7M2T - chains D and V of the 109 polymer chains in the assembly; structure by X-ray diffraction, 2.71 A resolution.

[Chain D]
Molecule: Coat protein
From: Satellite tobacco mosaic virus
UniProt: P17574 (COAT_STMV); numbering as in UniProt (aligned over 1-159)
Chain sequence (159 residues; row label = number of the first residue in the row):
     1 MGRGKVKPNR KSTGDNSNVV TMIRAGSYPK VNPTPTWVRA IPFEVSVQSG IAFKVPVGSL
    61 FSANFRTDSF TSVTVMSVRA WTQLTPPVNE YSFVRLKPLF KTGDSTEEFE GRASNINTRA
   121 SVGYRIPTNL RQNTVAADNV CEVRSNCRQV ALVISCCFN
Unresolved in the structure: 1-15

[Chain V]
Molecule: 12-nt RNA strand
From: Satellite tobacco mosaic virus
Sequence (12 nucleotides; each row starts with the number of its first residue):
   161 AAAAAAAAAA AA
Unresolved in the structure: 171-172

[Interface between chain D and chain V]
Residue-residue contacts (7):
  Asn16(D) - A163(V)  sugar contact
  Asn16(D) - A164(V)  hydrogen bond to the sugar
  Ser17(D) - A164(V)  sugar contact
  Ser17(D) - A165(V)  sugar contact
  Asn18(D) - A164(V)  sugar contact
  Val19(D) - A165(V)  sugar contact
  Thr21(D) - A165(V)  phosphate contact
Interface residues without a listed pair, chain V (4 interface residues in all): A166

[Overview]
5 residues of chain D face 4 of chain V across their interface; the contacts include 1 hydrogen bond. The
hydrogen-bonded pair is Asn16(D)-A164(V).
Here chain D is Coat protein and chain V is a 12-nt RNA strand, both from Satellite tobacco mosaic virus.
Entry 7M2T (Crystallographic Structure of the Monoclinic Form of Satellite Tobacco Mosaic Virus) was
determined by X-ray diffraction together with 5BKL, 5BKN, 7M2V, 7M3T, 7M50 and 7M57 from the same study.
